Entry 8CIX (X-ray diffraction, 1.76 A resolution); this record covers chains A and B.

# Chain A
Molecule: Beta sliding clamp
Source organism: Escherichia coli
UniProtKB: P0A988 (DPO3B_ECOLI); numbering as in UniProt (aligned over 1-366)
Amino-acid sequence (369 residues; numbered -2 to 366; the number before each row is that of its first residue; numbers below 1 keep their minus sign (Gly-2 is residue -2)):
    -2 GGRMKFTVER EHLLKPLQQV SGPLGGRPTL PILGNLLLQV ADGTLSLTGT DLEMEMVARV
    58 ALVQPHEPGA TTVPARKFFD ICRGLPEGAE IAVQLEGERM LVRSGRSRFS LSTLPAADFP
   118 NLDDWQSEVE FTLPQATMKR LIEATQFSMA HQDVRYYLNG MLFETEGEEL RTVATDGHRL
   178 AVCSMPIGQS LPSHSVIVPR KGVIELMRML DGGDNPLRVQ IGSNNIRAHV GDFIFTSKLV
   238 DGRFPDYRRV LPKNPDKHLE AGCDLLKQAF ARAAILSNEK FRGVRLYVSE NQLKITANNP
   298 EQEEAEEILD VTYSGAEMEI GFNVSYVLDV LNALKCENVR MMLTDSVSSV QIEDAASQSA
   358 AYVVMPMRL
Disordered / not traced: -2, 22-25, 209-212
Sequence notes: expression tag (-2 to 0)
Curated features (UniProtKB/Swiss-Prot):
  - binding site (DNA): Arg24, Arg73, Gln149, Tyr153, Tyr154
  - mutagenesis: Arg24 (R24A: Mild defect in DNA replication, impaired loading of clamp on DNA, polymerase speed is wild-type. More severe replication defect and very poor clamp loading; when associated with A-149), Gly66 (G66E: In dnaN159; a temperature- and UV-sensitive mutation, displays altered DNA polymerase usage, chronically induced SOS response; when associated with A-174), Ala133 (A133T: Reduction of synthesis of beta*, probably due to mutation of its promoter), Met135 (M135L: 3-fold reduction of synthesis of beta*, probably due to loss of its start codon), Met146 (M146L: No effect on synthesis of beta*), Gln149 (Q149A: Mild defect in DNA replication, impaired loading of clamp on DNA, polymerase speed is wild-type. More severe replication defect and very poor clamp loading; when associated with A-24), Tyr153 to Tyr154 (Very poor loading of clamp on DNA, polymerase speed is wild-type), Gly174 (G174A: In dnaN159; a temperature- and UV-sensitive mutation, displays altered DNA polymerase usage, chronically induced SOS response; when associated with A-66), Gln265 to Leu366 (In dnaN806; temperature sensitive), Ile272 to Leu273 (Monomeric in solution, binds very tightly to subunit delta (holA). The monomer binds tightly to linear and circular DNA. Cannot bind both Pol III and IV simultaneously)
Ion coordination: Ca2+ site 1: Glu6, Gly85; Ca2+ site 2: Glu8, Glu334; Ca2+ site 3: Glu93, Glu314 (together with acetate ion); Mg2+ site 1 near Ser107 (its only coordinating residue here); Ca2+ site 4: Asn118 (together with acetate ion); Na+ site 1: Gly228, Phe230; Na+ site 2 near Asn295 (its only coordinating residue here); Mg2+ site 2 near Ser345 (its only coordinating residue here)
What the authors report for this chain:
  - conformationally variable residues (side-chain flip): Met362

# Chain B
Molecule: Griselimycin
Amino-acid sequence (11 residues; each row starts with the number of its first residue):
     1 XVXXLXLVPX G
Modified residues: ACE (acetyl group) at position 1, MP8 ((4R)-4-methyl-L-proline) at position 3, NZC (N-methylidene-L-threonine) at position 4, MP8 ((4R)-4-methyl-L-proline) at position 6, MLU (N-methyl-D-leucine) at position 10; Val2, Val8 (N-methylvaline; MVA)
Covalent attachments: covalent link NZC_4-Gly11

# How chain A and chain B interact
Contacting residue pairs (22; chain A residue first):
  Arg152(A) with MLU_10(B)
  Thr172(A) with Leu5(B)
  Gly174(A) with NZC_4(B); Leu5(B), hydrogen bond (backbone-backbone); Leu7(B)
  His175(A) with Val2(B); MP8_3(B); NZC_4(B); Leu5(B)
  Arg176(A) with Leu5(B)
  Leu177(A) with Leu5(B)
  Pro242(A) with Leu7(B), hydrophobic
  Arg246(A) with MP8_6(B)
  Val360(A) with Leu5(B), hydrophobic
  Met362(A) with MP8_3(B); NZC_4(B); Leu5(B), hydrophobic
  Pro363(A) with MP8_3(B)
  Met364(A) with ACE_1(B)
  Arg365(A) with ACE_1(B), hydrogen bond (backbone-backbone); Val2(B); MP8_3(B)
Also at the interface, not in a pair above, chain A (17 interface residues in all): Leu155, Val247, Val344, Ser346
Also at the interface, not in a pair above, chain B (11 interface residues in all): Val8, Pro9, Gly11
The authors on this interface:
  - interface residues, chain A: Arg365(A)

# Summary
Chain A and chain B form an interface of 17 and 11 residues respectively; the contacts include 2 hydrogen
bonds. Backbone hydrogen bonds pair Gly174(A)-Leu5(B) and Arg365(A)-ACE_1(B). Glu6(A) and Gly85(A) coordinate
Ca2+ site 1. UniProt lists 5 DNA-binding residues and 13 mutagenesis sites on chain A. The paper reports the
interface residue Arg365(A); conformational variability at Met362(A).
Chain A is Beta sliding clamp (Escherichia coli) and chain B is Griselimycin; the structure, DNA-polymerase
sliding clamp (DnaN) from Escherichia coli in complex with Griselimycin, was determined by X-ray diffraction,
deposited together with 8CIY and 8CIZ.
